7LMA - chains D and E of the 8 polymer chains in the assembly; structure by electron microscopy, 3.30 A resolution.

# Chain D
Name: Telomerase holoenzyme Teb1 subunit
From: Tetrahymena thermophila
UniProt: D2CVN6 (D2CVN6_TETTH); residue numbers follow UniProt; this construct covers 1-701
Amino-acid sequence (701 residues; each row starts with the number of its first residue):
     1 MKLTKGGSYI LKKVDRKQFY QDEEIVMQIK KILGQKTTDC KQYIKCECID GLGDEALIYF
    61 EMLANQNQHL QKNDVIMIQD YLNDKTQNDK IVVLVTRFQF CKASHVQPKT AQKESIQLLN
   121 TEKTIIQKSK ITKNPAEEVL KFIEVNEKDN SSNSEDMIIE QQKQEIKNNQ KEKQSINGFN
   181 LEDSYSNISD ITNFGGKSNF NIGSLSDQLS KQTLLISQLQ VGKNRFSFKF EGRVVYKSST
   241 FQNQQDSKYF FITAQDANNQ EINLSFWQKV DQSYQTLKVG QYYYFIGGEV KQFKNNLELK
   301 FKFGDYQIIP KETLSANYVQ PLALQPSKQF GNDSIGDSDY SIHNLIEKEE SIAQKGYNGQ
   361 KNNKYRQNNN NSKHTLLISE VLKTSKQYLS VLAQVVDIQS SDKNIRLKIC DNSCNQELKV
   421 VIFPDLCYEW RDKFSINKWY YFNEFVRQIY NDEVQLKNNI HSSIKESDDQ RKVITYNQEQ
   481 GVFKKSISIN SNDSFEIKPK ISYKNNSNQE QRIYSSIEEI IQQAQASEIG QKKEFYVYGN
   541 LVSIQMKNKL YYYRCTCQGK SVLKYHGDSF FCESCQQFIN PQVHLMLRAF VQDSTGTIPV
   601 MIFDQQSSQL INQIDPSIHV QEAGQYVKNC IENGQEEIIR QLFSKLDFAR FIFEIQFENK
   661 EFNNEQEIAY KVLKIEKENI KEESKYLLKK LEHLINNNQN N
Disordered / not traced: 1-510, 698-701
Metal / ion sites: Zn2+: Cys555, Cys557, Cys572, Cys575
What the authors report for this chain:
  - binding site for telomere DNA: Phe603, Lys660, Glu667

# Chain E
Name: Telomerase holoenzyme Teb2 subunit
From: Tetrahymena thermophila
UniProt: A0A0U8TRG9 (A0A0U8TRG9_TETTH); residue numbers follow UniProt; this construct covers 1-269
Amino-acid sequence (269 residues; row label = number of the first residue in the row):
     1 MSNRVQGGFD NNSGNNQSAQ KQQAEKIPQI TVPLNCFMIN QIVKAAKENP QAHSGNHYEW
    61 YGAFENAIIT AKFEFLQSIN DSPKIMGKLS DSTGCIEVVI QKSKMSDELP EFVQAYEIEL
   121 QNNGNRHKYV RAMLKMRKNA QIQLLYFSIV NDANEISRHG LDLCLRYLQR KHGIEDFMHM
   181 TNDKAHNNHN ASAQKVHYQI DRNQQPKEQV LELMRQILKH NPNDQIPKSK IIEFFQSQLN
   241 QVQINQILQQ LVSANEIFSV GSDNYLLNV
Disordered / not traced: 1-28, 176-269
Swiss-Prot annotation at these positions:
  - DNA-binding region: Ile69 to Ile149 (OB)

# Chain D / chain E interface
Contacting residue pairs (21; chain D residue first):
  Ser594(D) - Asp162(E)
  Ser594(D) - Arg166(E)  hydrogen bond
  Thr595(D) - Arg166(E)
  Phe648(D) - Met133(E)  hydrophobic
  Arg650(D) - Arg131(E)
  Ile680(D) - Asn154(E)
  Ile680(D) - Glu155(E)
  Ile680(D) - Arg158(E)
  Glu683(D) - Arg158(E)
  Ser684(D) - Leu161(E)
  Leu687(D) - Asp162(E)
  Leu687(D) - Leu165(E)  hydrophobic
  Leu688(D) - Leu161(E)  hydrophobic
  Lys690(D) - Leu165(E)
  Leu691(D) - Leu161(E)
  Leu691(D) - Cys164(E)  hydrophobic
  Leu691(D) - Leu165(E)
  Leu694(D) - Leu165(E)  hydrophobic
  Leu694(D) - Leu168(E)  hydrophobic
  Leu694(D) - Gln169(E)
  Ile695(D) - Leu168(E)  hydrophobic
Other interface residues (no listed pair), chain D (16 interface residues in all): Asp593, Lys645, Asp647
Other interface residues (no listed pair), chain E (17 interface residues in all): Thr31, Glu111, Tyr146, Asp152, Ser157

# In short
16 residues of chain D face 17 of chain E across their interface, with 1 hydrogen bond. The hydrogen-bonded
pair is Ser594(D)-Arg166(E). Cys555(D), Cys557(D), Cys572(D) and Cys575(D) coordinate Zn2+. UniProt lists a
DNA-binding region on chain E. The paper reports a binding site for telomere DNA at Phe603(D), Lys660(D) and
Glu667(D).
Chain D is Telomerase holoenzyme Teb1 subunit and chain E is Telomerase holoenzyme Teb2 subunit, both from
Tetrahymena thermophila; the structure, Tetrahymena telomerase T3D2 structure at 3.3 Angstrom, was determined
by electron microscopy, deposited together with 7LMB.
